5ELU - chains A and B; structure by X-ray diffraction, 2.35 A resolution.

== Chain A ==
Molecule: SUMO-Affirmer-S2B3
Source organism: synthetic construct
Amino-acid sequence (118 residues; row label = number of the first residue in the row):
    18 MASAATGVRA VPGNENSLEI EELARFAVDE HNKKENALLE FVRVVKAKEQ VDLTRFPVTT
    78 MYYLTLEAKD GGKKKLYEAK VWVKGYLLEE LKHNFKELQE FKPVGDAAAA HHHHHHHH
Not modelled in the structure: 18-30, 122-135
Reported in the primary citation:
  - contacts within the chain: D69-T71 (hydrogen bond)
  - mutagenesis - V68I, Y103A: increased binding to SUMO-1
  - specificity-determining residues: V68, Y103
  - contacts within the chain: D69-R72 (hydrogen bond) (from molecular simulation)

== Chain B ==
Molecule: Small ubiquitin-related modifier 2
Source organism: Homo sapiens
Reference sequence: P61956 (SUMO2_HUMAN); numbering as in UniProt (aligned over 14-89)
Amino-acid sequence (77 residues; row label = number of the first residue in the row):
    13 MNNDHINLKV AGQDGSVVQF KIKRHTPLSK LMKAYCERQG LSMRQIRFRF DGQPINETDT
    73 PAQLEMEDED TIDVFQQ
Not modelled in the structure: 13-14
Differences from the reference sequence: initiating methionine (13)
UniProt features mapped onto this chain:
  - cross-link: K21 (Glycyl lysine isopeptide (Lys-Gly) (interchain with G-Cter in SUMO2))
Reported in the primary citation:
  - specificity-determining residues: N19, Q31, E49 (from molecular simulation)

== Interface between chain A and chain B ==
Pairs across the interface (31):
  N31(A) - S28(B)
  N31(A) - V29(B)  hydrogen bond (side chain-backbone)
  K65(A) - Q31(B)
  E66(A) - V30(B)
  E66(A) - Q31(B)  hydrogen bond (backbone-backbone)
  E66(A) - R50(B)  salt bridge
  Q67(A) - N19(B)  hydrogen bond
  Q67(A) - Q31(B)
  Q67(A) - K33(B)
  V68(A) - Q31(B)  hydrogen bond (backbone-backbone)
  V68(A) - F32(B)
  V68(A) - K33(B)  hydrogen bond (backbone-backbone)
  V68(A) - R50(B)
  D69(A) - K33(B)
  L70(A) - F32(B)  hydrophobic
  L70(A) - K33(B)  hydrogen bond (backbone-backbone)
  L70(A) - I34(B)  hydrophobic
  L70(A) - K42(B)
  L70(A) - A46(B)  hydrophobic
  T71(A) - H17(B)
  T71(A) - K33(B)
  T71(A) - I34(B)
  T71(A) - K35(B)
  T77(A) - R50(B)
  Y79(A) - R50(B)  hydrogen bond
  Y103(A) - A46(B)
  Y103(A) - R50(B)  hydrogen bond (backbone-side chain)
  L104(A) - E49(B)
  L104(A) - R50(B)
  L105(A) - R50(B)  hydrogen bond (backbone-backbone)
  L105(A) - Q51(B)
Other interface residues (no listed pair), chain A (14 interface residues in all): R72
Other interface residues (no listed pair), chain B (16 interface residues in all): L43
The authors on this interface:
  - pairs named by the authors: E66(A)-R50(B) (hydrogen bond), Q67(A)-N19(B) (hydrogen bond), Q67(A)-Q31(B), Y79(A)-R50(B) (hydrogen bond), Y103(A)-R50(B) (backbone contact), Y103(A)-E49(B)

== Summary ==
The interface between chain A and chain B involves 14 residues on one side and 16 on the other, with 9
hydrogen bonds and 1 salt bridge. Polar pairs include E66(A)-R50(B), N31(A)-V29(B) and Q67(A)-N19(B). The
paper describes hydrogen bonds between E66(A) and R50(B), Q67(A) and N19(B) and Y79(A) and R50(B); contacts
between Q67(A) and Q31(B) and Y103(A) and E49(B); a backbone contact between Y103(A) and R50(B). From the
paper: V68I and Y103A of chain A increase binding to SUMO-1; specificity determinants V68(A), Y103(A) and
N19(B) among others.
Chain A is SUMO-Affirmer-S2B3 (synthetic construct) and chain B is Small ubiquitin-related modifier 2 (Homo
sapiens); the structure, Isoform-specific inhibition of SUMO-dependent protein-protein interactions, was
determined by X-ray diffraction (same publication as 5EQL and 5ELJ).
